PDB entry 1US3 | X-ray diffraction, 1.85 A resolution | chain A

# Chain A
Protein: Endo-beta-1,4-xylanase precursor
From: Cellvibrio japonicus
Notes: EC 3.2.1.8; fragment: carbohydrate binding module and catalytic module, residues (86-606)
UniProt: Q59675 (Q59675_9GAMM); numbering as in UniProt (aligned over 86-606)
Chain sequence (530 residues; row label = number of the first residue in the row):
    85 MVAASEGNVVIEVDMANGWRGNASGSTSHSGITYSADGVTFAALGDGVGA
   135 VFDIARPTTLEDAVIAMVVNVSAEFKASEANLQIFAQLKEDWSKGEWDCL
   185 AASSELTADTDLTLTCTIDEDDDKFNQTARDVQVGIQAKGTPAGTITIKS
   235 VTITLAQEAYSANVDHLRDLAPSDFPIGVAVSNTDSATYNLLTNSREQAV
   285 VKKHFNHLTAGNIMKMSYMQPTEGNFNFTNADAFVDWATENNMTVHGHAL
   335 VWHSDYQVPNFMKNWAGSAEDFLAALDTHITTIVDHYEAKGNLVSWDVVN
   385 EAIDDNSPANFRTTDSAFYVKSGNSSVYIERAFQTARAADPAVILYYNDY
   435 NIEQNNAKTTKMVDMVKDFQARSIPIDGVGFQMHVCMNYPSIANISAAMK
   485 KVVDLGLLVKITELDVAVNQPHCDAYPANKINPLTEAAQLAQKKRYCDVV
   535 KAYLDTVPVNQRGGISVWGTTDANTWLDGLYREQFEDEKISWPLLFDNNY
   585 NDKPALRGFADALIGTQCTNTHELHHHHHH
Not modelled in the structure: 85-97, 139-149, 179, 192-194, 202-207, 213-214, 239-242, 607-614
Disulfide bonds: Cys183-Cys200, Cys470-Cys507, Cys531-Cys602
Sequence notes: expression tag (85, 607-614)
Bound ions: Na+ site 1 near Asn290 (its only coordinating residue here); Na+ site 2: Asp369, Glu372, Ala423
Swiss-Prot annotation at these positions:
  - active site: Glu385 (Proton donor), Glu497 (Nucleophile)
  - binding site (a carbohydrate): Asn106, Gln171, Gln217
  - binding site (substrate): Asn296 to Lys299, His332, Asn384, Trp552
  - mutagenesis: Tyr340 (Y340A: Significantly reduces the catalytic activity against xylotetraose and xylan. Also modifies the cleavage pattern of xylotetraose)

# Summary
Asp369, Glu372 and Ala423 coordinate Na+ site 2. Curated annotation (UniProt) lists active-site residues
Glu385 and Glu497, 3 carbohydrate-binding residues, 7 substrate-binding residues and one mutagenesis site.
Chain A is Endo-beta-1,4-xylanase precursor (Cellvibrio japonicus); the structure, Native xylanase10C from
Cellvibrio japonicus, was determined by X-ray diffraction together with 1US2 from the same study.
